PDB entry 8UCS | electron microscopy, 2.40 A resolution | chains A and G of the 10 polymer chains in the assembly

[Chain A]
Name: OmpA family protein
From: Clostridium sporogenes
Reference sequence: J7SFK3 (J7SFK3_CLOS1); numbering as in UniProt (aligned over 1-251)
Sequence (290 residues; numbered 1 to 290; the number before each row is that of its first residue):
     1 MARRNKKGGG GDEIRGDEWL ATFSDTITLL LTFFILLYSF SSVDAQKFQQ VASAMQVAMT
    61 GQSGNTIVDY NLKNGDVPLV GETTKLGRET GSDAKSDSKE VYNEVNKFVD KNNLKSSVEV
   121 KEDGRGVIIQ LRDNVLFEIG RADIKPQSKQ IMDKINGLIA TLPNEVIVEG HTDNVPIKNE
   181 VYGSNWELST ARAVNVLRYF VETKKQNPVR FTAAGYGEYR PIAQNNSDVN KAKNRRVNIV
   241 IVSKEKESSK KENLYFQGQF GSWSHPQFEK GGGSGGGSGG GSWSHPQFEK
Unresolved in the structure: 1-15, 61-290
Sequence notes: expression tag (252-290)

[Chain G]
Name: Motility protein A
From: Clostridium sporogenes
Reference sequence: A0A7U4JQH9 (A0A7U4JQH9_CLOSG); residue numbers follow UniProt; this construct covers 1-262
Sequence (262 residues; row label = number of the first residue in the row):
     1 MKKRDILTPI GFVLCFGLVL WGMASGGSNL KVFWDVASVF ITIGGSMAAM LITYPMDEFK
    61 RLLIVIRQTF KDNGMSNIDV IQNFVDLSRK ARREGLLSLE DAINNLTDDY MKKGLRMVVD
   121 GIEPETIREI MELEIDEMEK RHKSGADMLK TWGGYAPAFG MVGTLIGLIQ MLANLTDSST
   181 IASGMGKALI TTFYGSLMAN AVFNPMGANL MFKSGVEATT REMVLEGVLA IQSGVNPRIM
   241 EEKLVSYLSP PERQAYSKVQ VS
Unresolved in the structure: 1-7, 261-262

[Interface between chain A and chain G]
Residue-residue contacts (12):
  Val43(A) - Ser178(G)
  Phe48(A) - Thr176(G)
  Phe48(A) - Asp177(G)
  Phe48(A) - Ser178(G)
  Phe48(A) - Ile181(G)  hydrophobic
  Ala52(A) - Leu175(G)
  Met55(A) - Leu172(G)
  Met55(A) - Leu175(G)  hydrophobic
  Gln56(A) - Ala173(G)
  Met59(A) - Ile169(G)  hydrophobic
  Met59(A) - Leu172(G)  hydrophobic
  Met59(A) - Ala173(G)
Also at the interface, not in a pair above, chain A (7 interface residues in all): Gln49
Also at the interface, not in a pair above, chain G (9 interface residues in all): Asn174

[Summary]
The interface between chain A and chain G involves 7 residues on one side and 9 on the other.
Here chain A is OmpA family protein and chain G is Motility protein A, both from Clostridium sporogenes. Entry
8UCS (Cryo-EM structure of the flagellar MotAB stator bound to FliG) was determined by electron microscopy
(same publication as 8UMD, 8UMX, 8UOX and 8UPL).
